Entry 7ABY (X-ray diffraction, 1.45 A resolution); this record covers chain A.

# Chain A
Name: Phototropin-2
From: Arabidopsis thaliana
Notes: EC 2.7.11.1
UniProtKB: P93025 (PHOT2_ARATH); residues 387-496 here = UniProt positions 387-496
Chain sequence (131 residues; numbered 366 to 496; the number before each row is that of its first residue):
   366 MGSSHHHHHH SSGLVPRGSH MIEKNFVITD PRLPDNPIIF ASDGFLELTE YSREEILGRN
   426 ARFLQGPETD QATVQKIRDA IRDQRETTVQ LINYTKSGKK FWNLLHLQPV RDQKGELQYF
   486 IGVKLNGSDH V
Unresolved in the structure: 366-386, 494-496
Differences from the reference sequence: initiating methionine (366); expression tag (367-386); conflict T394 (Ser in P93025), G409 (Ser in P93025), A426 (Cys in P93025), T452 (Ile in P93025), L470 (Phe in P93025), V475 (Met in P93025); engineered mutation K489 (Gln in P93025), N491 (Asp in P93025)
Modified positions: N491 (l-3-aminosuccinimide; SNN)
Ligand contacts: FMN (flavin mononucleotide): V392, T394, N401, F410, N425, A426, R427, L429, Q430, V439, I442, R443, I446, L456, N458, N468, L470, L472, F485, I486, G487
UniProt features mapped onto this chain:
  - binding site (FMN): N425, R427, Q430, R443, N458, N468
  - mutagenesis: V392 (V392T: Red-shifted emitted light fluorescence (502 nm) but normal absorption (maximum at 447 nm); when associated with K-489)
What the authors report for this chain:
  - conformationally variable residues (order/disorder transition): K489
  - contacts within the chain: G487-K489, K489-N491 (hydrogen bond)
  - post-translational modification sites: G492
  - binding site for acetate ion: N468

# Overview
Ligands of chain A: flavin mononucleotide. From UniProt: 6 FMN-binding residues and one mutagenesis site. The
paper reports a binding site for acetate ion at N468; a modification site at G492.
Chain A is Phototropin-2 (Arabidopsis thaliana); the structure, Crystal structure of iLOV-Q489K mutant, was
determined by X-ray diffraction together with 6YX4, 6YX6, 6YXB, 7AB6 and 7AB7 from the same study.
